7TID - chains B and G of the 10 polymer chains in the assembly; structure by electron microscopy, 3.30 A resolution.

[Chain B]
Name: Replication factor C subunit 4
Source organism: Saccharomyces cerevisiae
Reference sequence: P40339 (RFC4_YEAST); numbering as in UniProt (aligned over 1-323)
Chain sequence (323 residues; row label = number of the first residue in the row):
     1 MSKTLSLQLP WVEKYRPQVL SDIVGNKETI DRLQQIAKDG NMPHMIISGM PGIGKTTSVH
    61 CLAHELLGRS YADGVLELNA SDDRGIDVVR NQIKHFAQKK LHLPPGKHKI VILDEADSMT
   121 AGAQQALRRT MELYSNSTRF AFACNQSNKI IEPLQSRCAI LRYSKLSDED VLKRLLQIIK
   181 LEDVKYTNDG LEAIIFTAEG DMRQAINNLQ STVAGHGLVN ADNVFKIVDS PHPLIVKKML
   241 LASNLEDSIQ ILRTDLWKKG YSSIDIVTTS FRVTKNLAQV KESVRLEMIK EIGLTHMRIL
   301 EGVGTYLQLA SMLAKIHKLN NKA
Disordered / not traced: 1-3, 323
Ion coordination: Mg2+: Thr56 (together with ATP-gamma-S)
Ligand contacts:
  - ATP-gamma-S (AGS; phosphothiophosphoric acid-adenylate ester), molecule 1: Trp11, Val12, Tyr15, Arg16, Pro17, Asp22, Ile23, Val24, Gly25, Met50, Pro51, Gly52, Ile53, Gly54, Lys55, Thr56, Thr57, Glu115, Asn145, Leu166, Arg174, Met202, Arg203, Ile206
  - ATP-gamma-S (AGS), molecule 2: Arg128, Glu132, Pro153, Arg157
Swiss-Prot annotation at these positions:
  - binding site (ATP): Val12, Val24, Gly49 to Thr57, Asn145, Arg203

[Chain G]
Name: Proliferating cell nuclear antigen
Source organism: Saccharomyces cerevisiae
Reference sequence: P15873 (PCNA_YEAST); numbering as in UniProt (aligned over 1-258)
Chain sequence (264 residues; row label = number of the first residue in the row; numbers below 1 keep their minus sign (Gly-5 is residue -5)):
    -5 GPHMASMLEA KFEEASLFKR IIDGFKDCVQ LVNFQCKEDG IIAQAVDDSR VLLVSLEIGV
    55 EAFQEYRCDH PVTLGMDLTS LSKILRCGNN TDTLTLIADN TPDSIILLFE DTKKDRIAEY
   115 SLKLMDIDAD FLKIEELQYD STLSLPSSEF SKIVRDLSQL SDSINIMITK ETIKFVADGD
   175 IGSGSVIIKP FVDMEHPETS IKLEMDQPVD LTFGAKYLLD IIKGSSLSDR VGIRLSSEAP
   235 ALFQFDLKSG FLQFFLAPKF NDEE
Disordered / not traced: -5 to 0, 188-189, 257-258
Differences from the reference sequence: expression tag (-5 to 0)
Swiss-Prot annotation at these positions:
  - DNA-binding region: Arg61 to Arg80
  - cross-link (Glycyl lysine isopeptide (Lys-Gly)): Lys127 (interchain with G-Cter in SUMO), Lys164 (interchain with G-Cter in SUMO)
From the paper describing this entry:
  - binding site for the 30-nt DNA strand: Arg80

[Interface between chain B and chain G]
Residue-residue contacts (9):
  His95(B) - Met119(G)
  Gln98(B) - Leu25(G)
  Gln98(B) - Met119(G)
  Gln98(B) - Asp120(G)  hydrogen bond (backbone-backbone)
  Lys99(B) - Lys117(G)
  Lys99(B) - Leu118(G)
  Lys100(B) - Pro96(G)
  Lys100(B) - Leu118(G)  hydrogen bond (backbone-backbone)
  Lys100(B) - Asp120(G)  salt bridge
Also at the interface, not in a pair above, chain G (9 interface residues in all): Asp71, Ser74, Asp97

[Summary]
Chain B and chain G form an interface of 4 and 9 residues respectively; the contacts include 2 hydrogen bonds
and 1 salt bridge. Polar contacts include Lys100(B)-Asp120(G), Gln98(B)-Asp120(G) and Lys100(B)-Leu118(G).
Ligands of chain B: ATP-gamma-S. From UniProt: 13 ATP-binding residues on chain B. From the paper: a binding
site for the 30-nt DNA strand at Arg80(G).
Here chain B is Replication factor C subunit 4 and chain G is Proliferating cell nuclear antigen, both from
Saccharomyces cerevisiae. Entry 7TID (Structure of the yeast clamp loader (Replication Factor C RFC) bound to
the sliding clamp (Proliferating ...) was determined by electron microscopy together with 7THJ, 7THV, 7TI8,
7TIB, 7TIC and 7TKU from the same study.
